7ZMB - chains A and B of the 43 polymer chains in the assembly; structure by electron microscopy, 2.75 A resolution.

[Chain A]
Name: NADH-ubiquinone oxidoreductase-like protein
Source organism: Chaetomium thermophilum var. thermophilum DSM 1495
Reference sequence: G0RYA1 (G0RYA1_CHATD); aligned to UniProt positions 1-749 over residues 1-749 (the alignment contains insertions or deletions, so no single offset holds)
Amino-acid sequence (749 residues; row label = number of the first residue in the row):
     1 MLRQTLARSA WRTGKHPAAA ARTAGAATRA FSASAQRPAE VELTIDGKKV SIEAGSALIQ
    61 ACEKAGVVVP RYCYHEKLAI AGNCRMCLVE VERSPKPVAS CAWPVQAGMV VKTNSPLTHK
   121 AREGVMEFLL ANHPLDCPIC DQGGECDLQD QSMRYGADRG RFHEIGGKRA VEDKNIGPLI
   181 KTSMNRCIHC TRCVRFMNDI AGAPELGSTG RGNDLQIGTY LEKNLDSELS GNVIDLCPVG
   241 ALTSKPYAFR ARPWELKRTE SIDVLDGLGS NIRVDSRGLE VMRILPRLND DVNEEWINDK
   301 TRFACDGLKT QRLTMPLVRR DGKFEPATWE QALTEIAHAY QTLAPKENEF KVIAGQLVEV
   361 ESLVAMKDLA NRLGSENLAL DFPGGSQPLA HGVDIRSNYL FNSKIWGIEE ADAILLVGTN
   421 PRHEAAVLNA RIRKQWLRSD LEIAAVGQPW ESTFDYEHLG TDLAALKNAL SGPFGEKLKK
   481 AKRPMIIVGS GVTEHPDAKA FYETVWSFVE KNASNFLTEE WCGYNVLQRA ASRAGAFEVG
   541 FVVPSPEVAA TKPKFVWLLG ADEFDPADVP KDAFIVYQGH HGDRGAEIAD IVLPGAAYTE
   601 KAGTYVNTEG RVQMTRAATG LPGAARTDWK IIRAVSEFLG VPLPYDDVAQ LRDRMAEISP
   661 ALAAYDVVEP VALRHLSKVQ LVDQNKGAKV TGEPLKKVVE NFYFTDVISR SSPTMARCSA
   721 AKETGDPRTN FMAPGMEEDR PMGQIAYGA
Disordered / not traced: 1-38
Sequence notes: conflict Y72 (Val73 in G0RYA1), C73 (Ser74 in G0RYA1), Y74 (Met75 in G0RYA1), H75 (Arg76 in G0RYA1), E76 (Arg77 in G0RYA1)
Metal / ion sites: 2Fe-2S cluster Fe: C73, C84, C87, C101; 4Fe-4S cluster Fe site 1: H133, C137, C140, C146; 4Fe-4S cluster Fe site 2: C187, C190, C193, C237
Small-molecule neighbours:
  - 2Fe-2S cluster (FES): R71, Y72, C73, Y74, G82, N83, C84, R85, C87, A99, C101
  - 4Fe-4S cluster (SF4), molecule 1: H133, P134, D136, C137, C140, Q142, G143, C146, L148, Q149, R186, V239, G240
  - 4Fe-4S cluster (SF4), molecule 2: M184, C187, I188, H189, C190, T191, R192, C193, I217, C237, P238, V239, L242

[Chain B]
Name: NADH dehydrogenase [ubiquinone] flavoprotein 1, mitochondrial
Source organism: Chaetomium thermophilum var. thermophilum DSM 1495
Notes: EC 7.1.1.2
Reference sequence: G0SA46 (G0SA46_CHATD); residue numbers follow UniProt; this construct covers 1-507
Amino-acid sequence (507 residues; row label = number of the first residue in the row):
     1 MLSRTAAPAK ASAKTISSAV SSAAAAAATT SAASTPQSRA YATVQDPNYA TVRTYGGLKD
    61 QDRIFQNLYG RYPPDLKHAK KMGDWYKTKE ILLKGHDWII GEIKASGLRG RGGAGFPSGL
   121 KWSFMNFKDW DKDNKPRYLV VNADEGEPGT CKDREIMRKD PHKLVEGCLV AGRAMNATAA
   181 YIYIRGEFYQ EAAILQNAIN EAYAEGLIGK NACGSGYDFD VYIHRGAGAY VCGEETSLIE
   241 SLEGKPGKPR LKPPFPAAVG LFGCPSTVAN VETVSVAPTI CRRGGAWFAS FGRERNHGTK
   301 LFCISGHVNN PCTVEEEMSI PMRELIEKHC GGVRGGWDNL LAVIPGGSST PILPKHICDD
   361 QLMDFDALKD SQSGLGTAAV IVMDKSTDVV RAISRLSHFY RHESCGQCTP CREGSKWTDQ
   421 IMKRFEKGMG RPREIDMLQE LTKQVEGHTI CALGEAFAWP IQGLIRHFRP ELEARMKKFA
   481 EETGGQALAG GWTHDSRQKG RLVSPGM
Disordered / not traced: 1-51
Metal / ion sites: 4Fe-4S cluster Fe: C405, C408, C411, C451
Small-molecule neighbours:
  - FMN (flavin mononucleotide): G110, R111, G112, A114, K121, N142, D144, E145, G146, E147, Y230, G233, E234, E235, V268, A269, N270, T273, A452, L453
  - 4Fe-4S cluster (SF4): V231, P249, E403, S404, C405, G406, Q407, C408, C411, R412, T449, I450, C451, L453, G454

[Interface between chain A and chain B]
Residue-residue contacts - 84 pairs, chain A then chain B:
  A81(A) - L251(B)
  G82(A) - L251(B)
  G82(A) - I450(B)
  N83(A) - Q407(B)
  N83(A) - C408(B)
  N83(A) - T409(B)  hydrogen bond (backbone-backbone)
  C84(A) - T409(B)  hydrogen bond (backbone-side chain)
  R85(A) - L251(B)
  R85(A) - P410(B)
  R85(A) - H448(B)
  R85(A) - T449(B)
  R85(A) - I450(B)
  L88(A) - H448(B)
  K96(A) - G447(B)
  K96(A) - T449(B)  hydrogen bond (side chain-backbone)
  P97(A) - G447(B)
  P97(A) - H448(B)
  A99(A) - L251(B)  hydrophobic
  A102(A) - L251(B)  hydrophobic
  A102(A) - P253(B)
  W103(A) - P253(B)  hydrophobic
  P104(A) - P253(B)
  K120(A) - K443(B)
  A121(A) - H448(B)
  G124(A) - Q444(B)
  V125(A) - T409(B)
  E127(A) - W417(B)
  E127(A) - L441(B)
  E127(A) - Q444(B)  hydrogen bond
  F128(A) - T409(B)
  F128(A) - P410(B)  hydrophobic
  F128(A) - E413(B)
  F128(A) - G414(B)
  F128(A) - W417(B)  hydrophobic
  F128(A) - L441(B)
  F128(A) - Q444(B)
  F128(A) - V445(B)  hydrophobic
  L129(A) - T409(B)
  N132(A) - E413(B)  hydrogen bond
  N132(A) - K416(B)  hydrogen bond
  R161(A) - W417(B)
  R161(A) - E440(B)  salt bridge
  R161(A) - L441(B)
  R161(A) - Q444(B)  hydrogen bond
  F162(A) - W417(B)
  F162(A) - Q420(B)
  H163(A) - A489(B)
  H163(A) - G490(B)
  H163(A) - W492(B)  hydrogen bond (backbone-side chain)
  H163(A) - S504(B)
  H163(A) - M507(B)
  E164(A) - W417(B)
  E164(A) - Q420(B)
  E164(A) - I421(B)
  E164(A) - R424(B)  salt bridge
  E164(A) - G490(B)
  E164(A) - W492(B)
  I165(A) - M429(B)  hydrophobic
  I165(A) - G490(B)  hydrogen bond (backbone-backbone)
  I165(A) - G491(B)
  I165(A) - W492(B)
  G166(A) - Q420(B)
  G167(A) - K416(B)  hydrogen bond (backbone-side chain)
  G167(A) - Q420(B)  hydrogen bond (backbone-side chain)
  R169(A) - E413(B)  salt bridge
  R169(A) - K416(B)
  I188(A) - R412(B)  hydrogen bond (backbone-side chain)
  H189(A) - R412(B)  hydrogen bond
  S208(A) - K248(B)  hydrogen bond
  R211(A) - G228(B)  hydrogen bond (side chain-backbone)
  R211(A) - A229(B)
  R211(A) - H402(B)  hydrogen bond (side chain-backbone)
  R211(A) - E403(B)  salt bridge
  R211(A) - S404(B)
  R211(A) - C405(B)
  G212(A) - S404(B)  hydrogen bond (backbone-backbone)
  G212(A) - C405(B)  hydrogen bond (backbone-backbone)
  G212(A) - G406(B)
  G212(A) - R412(B)
  N213(A) - R412(B)  hydrogen bond (side chain-backbone)
  N213(A) - E413(B)
  N213(A) - K416(B)
  L215(A) - K248(B)
  L215(A) - G406(B)
Also at the interface, not in a pair above, chain A (37 interface residues in all): A131, K168
Also at the interface, not in a pair above, chain B (40 interface residues in all): K252, M437

[In short]
The interface between chain A and chain B involves 37 residues on one side and 40 on the other, with 19
hydrogen bonds and 4 salt bridges. Polar pairs include R161(A)-E440(B), E164(A)-R424(B) and R169(A)-E413(B).
Ligands of chain A: 2Fe-2S cluster and 4Fe-4S cluster.
Here chain A is NADH-ubiquinone oxidoreductase-like protein and chain B is NADH dehydrogenase [ubiquinone]
flavoprotein 1, mitochondrial, both from Chaetomium thermophilum var. thermophilum DSM 1495. Entry 7ZMB
(CryoEM structure of mitochondrial complex I from Chaetomium thermophilum (state 2)) was determined by
electron microscopy, deposited together with 7ZM7, 7ZM8, 7ZME, 7ZMG and 7ZMH.
